1YRH - chains A and B of the 4 polymer chains in the assembly; structure by X-ray diffraction, 3.11 A resolution.

Chain A (and B):
Protein: trp repressor binding protein WrbA
Source organism: Deinococcus radiodurans
Notes: chain B of this document is another copy of the same molecule, construct and numbering; everything in this record applies to it too
UniProtKB: Q9RYU4 (Q9RYU4_DEIRA); residues 2-199 here = UniProt positions 2-199
Sequence (211 residues; row label = number of the first residue in the row; numbers below 1 keep their minus sign (Met-1 is residue -1)):
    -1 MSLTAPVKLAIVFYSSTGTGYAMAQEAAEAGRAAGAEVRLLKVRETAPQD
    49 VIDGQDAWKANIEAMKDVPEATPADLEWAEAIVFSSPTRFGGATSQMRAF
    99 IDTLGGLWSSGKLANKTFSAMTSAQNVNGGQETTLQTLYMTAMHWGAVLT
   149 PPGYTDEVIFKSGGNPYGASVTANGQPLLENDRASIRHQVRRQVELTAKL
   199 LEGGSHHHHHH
Disordered / not traced: -1 to 3, 204-209
Modified positions: Mse21, Mse63, Mse95, Mse119, Mse138, Mse141 (selenomethionine; parent Met)
Differences from the reference sequence: cloning artifact (-1 to 1, 200, 202-209); modified residue (21, 63, 95, 119, 138, 141)
Residues lining bound ligands:
  - FMN (flavin mononucleotide), molecule 1: Ser13, Ser14, Thr15, Gly16, Thr17, Gly18, Pro85, Thr86, Arg87, Phe88, Gly89, Ser121, Ala122, Gln123, Asn124, Gly127, Ala171
  - FMN, molecule 2: Asp100, Gly103, His142
Swiss-Prot annotation at these positions:
  - binding site (FMN): Ser13 to Gly18, Thr86 to Phe88, Ser121 to Gly127, His142
From the paper describing this entry:
  - binding site for flavin mononucleotide: Ser13, Thr15, Thr17, Arg87, Phe88, Ser121, Gln123, Asn124, Gly127, His142

Chain A / chain B interface:
Residue-residue contacts (49; chain A residue first):
  Trp106(A) with Tyr152(B); Phe158(B), hydrophobic
  Ala112(A) with Arg190(B)
  Asn113(A) with Arg190(B), hydrogen bond; Leu194(B)
  Gln134(A) with Gln134(B), hydrogen bond; Mse138(B)
  Tyr137(A) with Mse141(B), hydrophobic
  Mse138(A) with Gln134(B); Mse138(B), hydrophobic; Tyr165(B)
  Mse141(A) with Tyr137(B), hydrophobic; Pro149(B), hydrophobic; Gly151(B); Pro164(B); Tyr165(B)
  His142(A) with Tyr152(B), hydrogen bond; Pro164(B); Tyr165(B), hydrogen bond
  Gly144(A) with Arg190(B), hydrogen bond (backbone-side chain)
  Val146(A) with Val146(B), hydrophobic; Leu147(B); Leu194(B), hydrophobic
  Leu147(A) with Val146(B); Leu147(B), hydrogen bond (backbone-backbone)
  Pro149(A) with Mse141(B)
  Gly151(A) with Mse141(B); Gly144(B)
  Tyr152(A) with Trp106(B), hydrophobic; His142(B)
  Phe158(A) with Trp106(B), hydrophobic
  Pro164(A) with Mse141(B); His142(B)
  Tyr165(A) with Mse141(B); His142(B), hydrogen bond
  Arg190(A) with Asn113(B), hydrogen bond; Gly144(B), hydrogen bond (side chain-backbone)
  Lys197(A) with Lys197(B); Leu198(B); Gly201(B); Gly202(B)
  Leu198(A) with Leu194(B); Lys197(B); Leu198(B), hydrophobic
  Glu200(A) with Gly201(B)
  Gly201(A) with Lys197(B); Glu200(B); Gly201(B)
  Gly202(A) with Lys197(B)
Interface residues without a listed pair, chain A (27 interface residues in all): Ala145, Pro150, Thr153, Leu194
Interface residues without a listed pair, chain B (29 interface residues in all): Ala112, Trp143, Ala145, Thr148, Pro150, Thr153
From the paper, about this interface:
  - specific contacts: His142(A)-Tyr165(B)

In short:
The interface between chain A and chain B involves 27 residues on one side and 29 on the other; the contacts
include 9 hydrogen bonds. Polar contacts include Asn113(A)-Arg190(B), Gln134(A)-Gln134(B) and
His142(A)-Tyr152(B). The paper describes a contact between His142(A) and Tyr165(B). The paper reports a
binding site for flavin mononucleotide at Ser13(A), Thr15(A) and Thr17(A) among others.
Chain A and chain B are both trp repressor binding protein WrbA (Deinococcus radiodurans); the structure,
Crystal Structure Of Trp Repressor Binding Protein Wrba in complex with FMN, was determined by X-ray
diffraction (same publication as 1ZWK, 1ZWL and 1YDG).
